Entry 1CA0 (X-ray diffraction, 2.10 A resolution); this record covers chains B and C of the 4 polymer chains in the assembly.

[Chain B]
Name: Bovine chymotrypsin
Organism: Bos taurus
Notes: EC 3.4.21.1
UniProt: P00766 (CTRA_BOVIN); residues 16-146 here = UniProt positions 16-146
Sequence (131 residues; numbered 16 to 146; the number before each row is that of its first residue):
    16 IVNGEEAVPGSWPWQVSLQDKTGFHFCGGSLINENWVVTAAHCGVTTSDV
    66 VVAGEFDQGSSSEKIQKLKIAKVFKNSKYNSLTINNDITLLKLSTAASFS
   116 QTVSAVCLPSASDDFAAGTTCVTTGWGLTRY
Disulfide bonds: Cys-42/Cys-58
Curated features (UniProtKB/Swiss-Prot):
  - active site (Charge relay system): His-57, Asp-102

[Chain C]
Name: Bovine chymotrypsin
Organism: Bos taurus
Notes: EC 3.4.21.1
UniProt: P00766 (CTRA_BOVIN); residue numbers follow UniProt; this construct covers 149-245
Sequence (97 residues; each row starts with the number of its first residue):
   149 ANTPDRLQQASLPLLSNTNCKKYWGTKIKDAMICAGASGVSSCMGDSGGP
   199 LVCKKNGAWTLVGIVSWGSSTCSTSTPGVYARVTALVNWVQQTLAAN
Disulfide bonds: Cys-168/Cys-182, Cys-191/Cys-220
Curated features (UniProtKB/Swiss-Prot):
  - active site: Ser-195 (Charge relay system)
Reported in the primary citation:
  - catalytic residues: Ser-195

[Chain B / chain C interface]
Residue-residue contacts (168; chain B residue first):
  Ile-16(B) with Gln-156(C); Gln-157(C); Ala-158(C), hydrophobic; Ser-189(C); Asp-194(C), hydrogen bond (backbone-side chain)
  Val-17(B) with Val-188(C); Ser-189(C), hydrogen bond (backbone-backbone); Cys-191(C), hydrophobic; Cys-220(C), hydrophobic; Thr-222(C)
  Asn-18(B) with Gly-187(C); Val-188(C); Thr-222(C)
  Gly-19(B) with Gln-156(C); Gln-157(C); Ala-158(C)
  Glu-20(B) with Gln-156(C); Gln-157(C), hydrogen bond (backbone-backbone)
  Glu-21(B) with Arg-154(C), salt bridge; Leu-155(C); Gln-156(C)
  Ala-22(B) with Leu-155(C), hydrogen bond (backbone-backbone); Gln-157(C)
  Trp-27(B) with Gln-157(C), hydrogen bond; Trp-207(C)
  Trp-29(B) with Trp-207(C), hydrophobic
  Gln-30(B) with Leu-155(C); Pro-198(C)
  His-40(B) with Gly-193(C), hydrogen bond (side chain-backbone)
  Cys-42(B) with Gly-193(C); Ser-195(C)
  Gly-43(B) with Ser-195(C), hydrogen bond (backbone-backbone); Gly-196(C); Gly-197(C)
  Gly-44(B) with Gly-196(C)
  Ser-45(B) with Pro-198(C); Leu-209(C)
  Asn-48(B) with Leu-242(C)
  Trp-51(B) with Thr-241(C); Leu-242(C), hydrophobic; Asn-245(C)
  Val-53(B) with Gly-196(C); Leu-209(C), hydrophobic; Ile-212(C), hydrophobic
  Thr-54(B) with Gly-196(C); Ile-212(C)
  Ala-55(B) with Gly-196(C); Val-213(C)
  His-57(B) with Ser-195(C), hydrogen bond; Ser-214(C)
  Cys-58(B) with Ser-195(C)
  Phe-71(B) with Asp-153(C); Arg-154(C); Leu-155(C), hydrogen bond (backbone-backbone)
  Asp-72(B) with Asp-153(C); Arg-154(C), salt bridge
  Gln-73(B) with Pro-152(C); Asp-153(C), hydrogen bond (backbone-backbone)
  Gly-74(B) with Asp-153(C), hydrogen bond (backbone-side chain)
  Lys-87(B) with Asn-245(C), hydrogen bond
  Phe-89(B) with Trp-237(C); Thr-241(C); Asn-245(C)
  Asn-91(B) with Trp-237(C)
  Thr-98(B) with Met-180(C)
  Ile-99(B) with Met-180(C); Ser-214(C)
  Asn-100(B) with Lys-177(C); Asp-178(C), hydrogen bond; Ala-179(C), hydrogen bond (side chain-backbone); Met-180(C)
  Asn-101(B) with Ala-179(C); Leu-234(C)
  Asp-102(B) with Ser-214(C), hydrogen bond; Ala-229(C)
  Ile-103(B) with Ile-212(C), hydrophobic; Leu-234(C), hydrophobic; Trp-237(C), hydrophobic; Val-238(C), hydrophobic
  Leu-105(B) with Trp-237(C), hydrophobic; Val-238(C), hydrophobic; Thr-241(C)
  Lys-107(B) with Asn-245(C), hydrogen bond (side chain-backbone)
  Val-121(B) with Val-200(C), hydrophobic; Trp-207(C); Leu-209(C)
  Cys-122(B) with Ala-206(C), hydrophobic; Trp-207(C), hydrogen bond (backbone-backbone); Thr-208(C); Leu-209(C), hydrogen bond (backbone-backbone)
  Leu-123(B) with Lys-203(C); Thr-208(C); Val-238(C), hydrophobic; Gln-239(C)
  Pro-124(B) with Thr-208(C); Leu-209(C); Val-231(C); Thr-232(C); Val-235(C)
  Ser-125(B) with Thr-232(C)
  Ala-126(B) with Thr-232(C); Val-235(C); Asn-236(C)
  Asp-128(B) with Lys-203(C), salt bridge; Thr-232(C)
  Phe-130(B) with Leu-162(C), hydrophobic; Cys-201(C), hydrophobic; Lys-203(C); Thr-208(C); Val-210(C), hydrophobic
  Ala-131(B) with Leu-162(C)
  Ala-132(B) with Leu-162(C); Leu-163(C); Ser-164(C)
  Gly-133(B) with Leu-162(C), hydrogen bond (backbone-backbone)
  Thr-134(B) with Leu-160(C); Pro-161(C); Leu-162(C), hydrogen bond (backbone-backbone)
  Thr-135(B) with Ser-159(C); Leu-160(C)
  Cys-136(B) with Ala-158(C); Ser-159(C); Leu-160(C), hydrogen bond (backbone-backbone); Leu-162(C), hydrophobic; Leu-199(C), hydrophobic; Val-200(C); Cys-201(C), disulfide
  Val-137(B) with Ala-158(C); Leu-160(C); Pro-198(C); Leu-199(C); Val-200(C), hydrogen bond (backbone-backbone); Trp-207(C), hydrophobic
  Thr-138(B) with Gln-157(C); Ala-158(C), hydrogen bond (backbone-backbone); Leu-160(C); Ser-190(C); Pro-198(C), hydrogen bond (side chain-backbone); Val-213(C); Tyr-228(C)
  Thr-139(B) with Gln-156(C); Gln-157(C); Pro-198(C), hydrogen bond (backbone-backbone)
  Gly-140(B) with Leu-155(C); Gln-156(C), hydrogen bond (backbone-backbone); Asp-194(C)
  Trp-141(B) with Thr-151(C); Pro-152(C); Asp-153(C), hydrogen bond (side chain-backbone); Arg-154(C); Leu-155(C); Asp-194(C)
  Gly-142(B) with Pro-152(C); Met-192(C); Gly-193(C); Asp-194(C), hydrogen bond (backbone-side chain)
  Leu-143(B) with Asn-150(C); Thr-151(C); Cys-191(C); Met-192(C), hydrogen bond (backbone-backbone)
  Thr-144(B) with Asn-150(C), hydrogen bond; Pro-152(C); Gln-156(C)
  Arg-145(B) with Ala-149(C), hydrogen bond (backbone-backbone); Asn-150(C), hydrogen bond (backbone-backbone)
  Tyr-146(B) with Ala-149(C), hydrogen bond (backbone-backbone); Ser-218(C), hydrogen bond (side chain-backbone); Thr-219(C)
Interface residues without a listed pair, chain B (67 interface residues in all): Val-23, Ser-26, Phe-41, Ile-47, Lys-90, Thr-104
Interface residues without a listed pair, chain C (62 interface residues in all): Trp-215
Disulfides between the chains: Cys-136(B)/Cys-201(C)

[Overview]
67 residues of chain B and 62 residues of chain C are in contact, with 1 disulfide bond, 34 hydrogen bonds and
3 salt bridges. Polar contacts include Glu-21(B)/Arg-154(C), Asp-72(B)/Arg-154(C) and Asp-128(B)/Lys-203(C).
Curated annotation (UniProt) lists active-site residues His-57(B) and Asp-102(B) on chain B; active-site
residue Ser-195(C) on chain C. From the paper: the catalytic residue Ser-195(C).
Here chain B is Bovine chymotrypsin and chain C is Bovine chymotrypsin, both from Bos taurus. Entry 1CA0
(Bovine chymotrypsin complexed to appi) was determined by X-ray diffraction together with 1TAW from the same
study.
